7JY6 - chains B and S of the 11 polymer chains in the assembly; structure by electron microscopy, 2.50 A resolution.

== Chain B ==
Molecule: Protein RecA
Organism: Escherichia coli
UniProtKB: A0A376NU07 (A0A376NU07_ECOLX); residues 0-333 here correspond to UniProt positions 1-334 (UniProt number = residue number + 1)
Chain sequence (334 residues; each row starts with the number of its first residue; numbering starts at 0):
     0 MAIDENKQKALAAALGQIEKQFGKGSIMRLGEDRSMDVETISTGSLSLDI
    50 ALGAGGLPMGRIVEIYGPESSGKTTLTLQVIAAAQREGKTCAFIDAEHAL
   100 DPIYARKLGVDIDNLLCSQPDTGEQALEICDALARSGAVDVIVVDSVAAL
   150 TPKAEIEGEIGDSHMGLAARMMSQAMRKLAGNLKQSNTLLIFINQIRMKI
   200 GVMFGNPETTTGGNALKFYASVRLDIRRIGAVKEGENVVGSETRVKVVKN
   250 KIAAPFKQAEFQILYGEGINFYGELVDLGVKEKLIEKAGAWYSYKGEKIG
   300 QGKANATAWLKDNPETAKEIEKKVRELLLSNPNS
Unresolved in the structure: 0
Metal / ion sites: Mg2+: Thr73 (together with ATP-gamma-S)
Ligand contacts:
  - ATP-gamma-S (AGS; phosphothiophosphoric acid-adenylate ester), molecule 1: Pro67, Glu68, Ser69, Ser70, Gly71, Lys72, Thr73, Thr74, Glu96, Asp100, Tyr103, Ser240, Tyr264
  - ATP-gamma-S (AGS), molecule 2: Phe217, Lys248, Asn249, Lys250, Ile251, Ala252, Ala253, Pro254
What the authors report for this chain:
  - mutagenesis - K286N, K302N: decreased binding to dsDNA (citing earlier work)

== Chain S ==
Molecule: 27-nt DNA strand
Sequence (27 nucleotides; each row starts with the number of its first residue):
     1 TTTTTTTTTTTTTTTTTTTTTTTTTTT

== How chain B and chain S interact ==
Pairs across the interface (22; chain B residue first):
  Met164(B) - DT22(S)  hydrogen bond to the base
  Gly165(B) - DT21(S)  sugar contact
  Gly165(B) - DT22(S)  base contact
  Ala168(B) - DT21(S)  phosphate contact
  Ala168(B) - DT22(S)  phosphate contact
  Arg169(B) - DT20(S)  base contact
  Arg169(B) - DT21(S)  hydrogen bond to the base
  Ser172(B) - DT21(S)  phosphate contact
  Arg176(B) - DT21(S)  salt bridge to the phosphate
  Arg196(B) - DT25(S)  phosphate contact
  Met197(B) - DT24(S)  base contact
  Met197(B) - DT25(S)  hydrogen bond to the phosphate
  Lys198(B) - DT24(S)  base contact
  Lys198(B) - DT25(S)  base contact
  Ile199(B) - DT24(S)  base contact
  Ile199(B) - DT25(S)  base contact
  Gly200(B) - DT25(S)  base contact
  Thr208(B) - DT24(S)  base contact
  Gly211(B) - DT23(S)  phosphate contact
  Gly212(B) - DT22(S)  phosphate contact
  Gly212(B) - DT23(S)  hydrogen bond to the phosphate
  Asn213(B) - DT22(S)  hydrogen bond to the phosphate
Interface residues without a listed pair, chain B (19 interface residues in all): Ala167, Thr209, Thr210, Ala214

== In short ==
Chain B and chain S form an interface of 19 and 6 residues respectively, with 5 hydrogen bonds and 1 salt
bridge. Polar pairs include Met164(B)-DT22(S), Arg169(B)-DT21(S) and Met197(B)-DT25(S). Chain B binds
ATP-gamma-S. From the paper: K286N and K302N of chain B reduce binding to dsDNA.
Here chain B is Protein RecA (Escherichia coli) and chain S is a 27-nt DNA strand. Entry 7JY6 (Analysis of a
strand exchange reaction with a mini filament of 9-RecA, oligo(dT)27 primary ssDNA, non-homologous ...) was
determined by electron microscopy, deposited together with 7JY7, 7JY8 and 7JY9.
